6CM9 - chains L and S of the 9 polymer chains in the assembly; structure by electron microscopy, 3.73 A resolution.

[Chain L]
Molecule: Bone marrow stromal antigen 2, Protein Nef chimera
Source organism: Homo sapiens
Notes: fragment: Tetherin Nef
UniProt: chimeric construct of Q10589, Q90VU7: residues -29 to -10 from Q10589 (BST2_HUMAN) positions 2-21 (UniProt number = residue number + 31); residues 1-206 from Q90VU7 positions 1-206 (same numbers)
Sequence (264 residues; each row starts with the number of its first residue; numbers below 1 keep their minus sign (Met-57 is residue -57)):
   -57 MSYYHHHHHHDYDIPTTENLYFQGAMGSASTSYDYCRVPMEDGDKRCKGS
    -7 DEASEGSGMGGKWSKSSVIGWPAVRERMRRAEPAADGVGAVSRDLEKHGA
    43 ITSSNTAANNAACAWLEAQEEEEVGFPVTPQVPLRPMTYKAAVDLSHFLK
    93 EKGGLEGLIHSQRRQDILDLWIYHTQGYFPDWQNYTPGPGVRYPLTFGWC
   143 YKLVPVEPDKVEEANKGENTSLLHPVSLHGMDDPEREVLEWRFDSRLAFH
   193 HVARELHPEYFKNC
Not modelled in the structure: -57 to 157, 168-206
Differences from the reference sequence: expression tag (-57 to -30); linker (-9 to 0)
What the authors report for this chain:
  - post-translational modification sites: Ser169

[Chain S]
Molecule: AP-1 complex subunit sigma-3
Source organism: Homo sapiens
UniProt: Q96PC3 (AP1S3_HUMAN); residues 1-154 here = UniProt positions 1-154
Sequence (154 residues; each row starts with the number of its first residue):
     1 MIHFILLFSRQGKLRLQKWYITLPDKERKKITREIVQIILSRGHRTSSFV
    51 DWKELKLVYKRYASLYFCCAIENQDNELLTLEIVHRYVELLDKYFGNVCE
   101 LDIIFNFEKAYFILDEFIIGGEIQETSKKIAVKAIEDSDMLQEVSTVCQT
   151 MGER
Not modelled in the structure: 143-154
Differences from the reference sequence: conflict Cys148 (Ser in Q96PC3)

[Chain L / chain S interface]
Pairs across the interface - 19 pairs, chain L then chain S:
  Gly159(L) with Ser64(S), hydrogen bond (backbone-side chain)
  Glu160(L) with Arg15(S), salt bridge; Cys99(S), hydrogen bond (backbone-side chain); Glu100(S), hydrogen bond (backbone-backbone); Leu101(S)
  Asn161(L) with Cys99(S); Leu101(S)
  Ser163(L) with Val98(S)
  Leu164(L) with Tyr62(S); Ala63(S), hydrophobic; Leu65(S), hydrophobic; Val88(S), hydrophobic; Val98(S)
  Leu165(L) with His85(S); Val88(S), hydrophobic; Glu89(S); Asp92(S)
  Pro167(L) with Asp92(S); Asn97(S)
Also at the interface, not in a pair above, chain L (8 interface residues in all): Thr162
Also at the interface, not in a pair above, chain S (16 interface residues in all): Ile103, Ile104

[Overview]
8 residues of chain L face 16 of chain S across their interface, with 3 hydrogen bonds and 1 salt bridge.
Polar contacts include Glu160(L)-Arg15(S), Gly159(L)-Ser64(S) and Glu160(L)-Cys99(S). The paper reports a
modification site at Ser169(L).
Chain L is Bone marrow stromal antigen 2, Protein Nef chimera and chain S is AP-1 complex subunit sigma-3,
both from Homo sapiens; the structure, Structure of the cargo bound AP-1:Arf1:tetherin-Nef closed trimer
monomeric subunit, was determined by electron microscopy, deposited together with 6D83, 6D84, 6DFF and 6CRI.
